8TQ5 - chains A and H of the 5 polymer chains in the assembly; structure by X-ray diffraction, 2.30 A resolution.

== Chain A ==
Molecule: HLA class I histocompatibility antigen B alpha chain (HLA-B*44:05)
From: Homo sapiens
Reference sequence: Q860B7 (Q860B7_HUMAN); residues 2-274 here correspond to UniProt positions 1-273 (UniProt number = residue number - 1)
Sequence (274 residues; numbered 1 to 274; the number before each row is that of its first residue):
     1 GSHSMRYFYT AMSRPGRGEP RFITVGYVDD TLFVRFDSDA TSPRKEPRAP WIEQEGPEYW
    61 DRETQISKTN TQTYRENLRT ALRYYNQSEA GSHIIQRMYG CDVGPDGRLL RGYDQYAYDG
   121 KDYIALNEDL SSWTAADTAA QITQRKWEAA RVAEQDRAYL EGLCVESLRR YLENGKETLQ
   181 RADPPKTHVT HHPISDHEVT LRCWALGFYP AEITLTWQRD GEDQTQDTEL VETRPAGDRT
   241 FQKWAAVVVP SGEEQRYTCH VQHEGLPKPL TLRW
Disordered / not traced: 268-274
Sequence notes: expression tag (1)
Cystine bridges: C101-C164, C203-C259

== Chain H ==
Molecule: Fab DX17 H-chain
From: Mus musculus
Notes: antibody fragment or engineered binder
Sequence (221 residues; numbered 1 to 221; the number before each row is that of its first residue):
     1 QVQLKQSGPG LVQPSQSLSI TCTVSGFSLT SYGLHWVRQS PGKGLEWLGV IWSGGSTDYN
    61 AAFISRLSIR KDNSKSQVFF KMNSLQANDT AIYYCARSLT TATSAWFPYW GQGTLVTVSA
   121 AKTTPPSVYP LAPGSAAQTN SMVTLGCLVK GYFPEPVTVT WNSGSLSSGV HTFPAVLQSD
   181 LYTLSSSVTV PSSTWPSETV TCNVAHPASS TKVDKKIVPR D
Cystine bridges: C22-C95, C147-C202
Covalently attached groups: N-acetylglucosamine (NAG) linked to N88

== Interface between chain A and chain H ==
Contacting residue pairs (11; chain A residue first):
  D122(A) - T100(H)  hydrogen bond
  D122(A) - A102(H)
  T225(A) - R70(H)
  T225(A) - D72(H)
  T225(A) - F79(H)
  Q226(A) - R70(H)  hydrogen bond (backbone-side chain)
  Q226(A) - F79(H)
  D227(A) - R70(H)
  T228(A) - R70(H)  hydrogen bond (backbone-side chain)
  E232(A) - G54(H)
  E232(A) - S56(H)
Interface residues without a listed pair, chain A (10 interface residues in all): G120, K121, E229, L230
Interface residues without a listed pair, chain H (10 interface residues in all): T21, G55, S104

== Overview ==
Chain A and chain H each contribute 10 residues to their interface; the contacts include 3 hydrogen bonds.
Polar pairs include D122(A)-T100(H), Q226(A)-R70(H) and T228(A)-R70(H). N-acetylglucosamine is covalently
linked to N88(H).
Chain A is HLA class I histocompatibility antigen B alpha chain (HLA-B*44:05) (Homo sapiens) and chain H is
Fab DX17 H-chain (Mus musculus); the structure, Crystal structure of Fab DX17 in complex with MHC-I
(HLA-B*44:05), was determined by X-ray diffraction.
